9CT0 - chains I and J of the 7 polymer chains in the assembly; structure by electron microscopy, 3.19 A resolution.

== Chain I ==
Protein: Kappa Fab_1F4 Light Chain
Organism: Mus musculus
Amino-acid sequence (213 residues; each row starts with the number of its first residue):
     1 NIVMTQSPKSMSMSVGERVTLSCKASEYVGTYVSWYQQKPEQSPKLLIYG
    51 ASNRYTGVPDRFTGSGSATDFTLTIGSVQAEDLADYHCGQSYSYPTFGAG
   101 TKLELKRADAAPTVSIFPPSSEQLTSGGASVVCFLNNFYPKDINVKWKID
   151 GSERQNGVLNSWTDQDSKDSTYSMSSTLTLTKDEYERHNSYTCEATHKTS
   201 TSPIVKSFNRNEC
Unresolved in the structure: 106-213
Disulfides: C23-C88

== Chain J ==
Protein: IgG2b Fab_1F4 Heavy Chain
Organism: Mus musculus
Amino-acid sequence (454 residues; each row starts with the number of its first residue):
     1 EVQLQQSGAELVKPGASVKLSCTASGFNIKDTYMYWVKQRPEQGLEWIGR
    51 IDPANGDTKYDPKFQGKATITTDTFSNTAYLQLSSLTSEDTAVYYCARKG
   101 LRWAMDYWGQGTSVTVSTAKTTPPSVYPLAPGCGDTTGSSVTLGCLVKGY
   151 FPESVTVTWNSGSLSSSVHTFPALLQSGLYTMSSSVTVPSSTWPSQTVTC
   201 SVAHPASSTTVDKKLEPSGPISTINPCPPCKECHKCPAPNLEGGPSVFIF
   251 PPNIKDVLMISLTPKVTCVVVDVSEDDPDVQISWFVNNVEVHTAQTQTHR
   301 EDYNSTIRVVSTLPIQHQDWMSGKEFKCKVNNKDLPSPIERTISKIKGLV
   351 RAPQVYILPPPAEQLSRKDVSLTCLVVGFNPGDISVEWTSNGHTEENYKD
   401 TAPVLDSDGSYFIYSKLNMKTSKWEKTDSFSCNVRHEGLKNYYLKKTISR
   451 SPGK
Unresolved in the structure: 1, 118-454
Disulfides: C22-C96

== Interface between chain I and chain J ==
Residue-residue contacts (26):
  Y32(I) with R102(J)
  Y36(I) with A104(J), hydrogen bond (side chain-backbone); M105(J); W108(J), hydrophobic
  Q38(I) with Q39(J)
  S43(I) with G109(J)
  P44(I) with W108(J)
  L46(I) with A104(J); M105(J); D106(J)
  Y49(I) with L101(J), hydrophobic; A104(J), hydrophobic
  G50(I) with R102(J)
  Y55(I) with D106(J), hydrogen bond
  H87(I) with L45(J)
  S91(I) with W103(J), hydrogen bond (side chain-backbone)
  Y94(I) with W47(J), hydrophobic; R50(J); K59(J)
  P95(I) with Y35(J), hydrophobic; W47(J); M105(J), hydrophobic
  F97(I) with V37(J), hydrophobic; L45(J); M105(J), hydrophobic
  A99(I) with G44(J)
Other interface residues (no listed pair), chain I (20 interface residues in all): T31, S34, Q42, N53, G98
Other interface residues (no listed pair), chain J (19 interface residues in all): Q43, Y95, Y107

== Summary ==
20 residues of chain I face 19 of chain J across their interface, with 3 hydrogen bonds. Polar pairs include
Y36(I)-A104(J), Y55(I)-D106(J) and S91(I)-W103(J).
Here chain I is Kappa Fab_1F4 Light Chain and chain J is IgG2b Fab_1F4 Heavy Chain, both from Mus musculus.
Entry 9CT0 (Native human GABAA receptor of beta2-alpha1-beta2-alpha2-gamma2 assembly) was determined by
electron microscopy (same publication as 9CRS, 9CRV, 9CSB, 9CTJ, 9CTP, 9CTV and 6 further entries).
